1X7Y - chains A and B; structure by X-ray diffraction, 1.57 A resolution.

[Chain A]
Name: 2-oxoisovalerate dehydrogenase alpha subunit
Organism: Homo sapiens
Notes: EC 1.2.4.4
Reference sequence: P12694 (ODBA_HUMAN); residues 1-400 here correspond to UniProt positions 46-445 (UniProt number = residue number + 45)
Amino-acid sequence (400 residues; each row starts with the number of its first residue):
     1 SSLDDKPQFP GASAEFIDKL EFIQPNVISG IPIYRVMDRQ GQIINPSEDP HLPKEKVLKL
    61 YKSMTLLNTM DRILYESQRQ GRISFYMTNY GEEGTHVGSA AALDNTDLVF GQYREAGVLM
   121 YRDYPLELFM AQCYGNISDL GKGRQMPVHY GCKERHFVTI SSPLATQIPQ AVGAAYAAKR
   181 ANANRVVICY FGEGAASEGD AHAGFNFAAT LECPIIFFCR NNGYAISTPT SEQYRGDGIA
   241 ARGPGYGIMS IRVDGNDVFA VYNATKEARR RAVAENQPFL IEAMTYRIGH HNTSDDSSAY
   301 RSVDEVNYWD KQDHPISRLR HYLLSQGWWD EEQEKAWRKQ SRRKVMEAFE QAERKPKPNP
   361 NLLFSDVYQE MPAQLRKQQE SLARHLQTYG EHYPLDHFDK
Disordered / not traced: 1-6, 288-312
Construct notes: engineered mutation Asn292 (Ser337 in P12694)
Bound ions: K+: Gln112, Ser161, Pro163, Thr166, Gln167; Mn2+: Glu193, Asn222, Tyr224 (together with thiamine diphosphate)
Small-molecule neighbours: thiamine diphosphate (TPP): Tyr113, Arg114, Ser162, Pro163, Leu164, Gly192, Glu193, Gly194, Ala195, Glu198, Arg220, Asn222, Tyr224, Ala225, Ile226
Curated features (UniProtKB/Swiss-Prot):
  - binding site (thiamine diphosphate): Tyr113, Arg114, Ser162, Gly194, Ala195, Arg220, His291
  - binding site (K(+)): Ser161, Pro163, Thr166, Gln167
  - binding site (Mg(2+)): Glu193, Asn222, Tyr224
  - modified residue: Thr293 (Phosphothreonine), Ser294 (Phosphoserine), Ser302 (Phosphoserine), Lys311 (N6-acetyllysine), Lys335 (N6-succinyllysine)
From the paper describing this entry:
  - post-translational modification sites: Ser302 (citing earlier work)
  - mutagenesis - S302A: unchanged catalytic activity on KIV

[Chain B]
Name: 2-oxoisovalerate dehydrogenase beta subunit
Organism: Homo sapiens
Notes: EC 1.2.4.4
Reference sequence: P21953 (ODBB_HUMAN); residues 1-342 here correspond to UniProt positions 51-392 (UniProt number = residue number + 50)
Amino-acid sequence (342 residues; row label = number of the first residue in the row):
     1 VAHFTFQPDP EPREYGQTQK MNLFQSVTSA LDNSLAKDPT AVIFGEDVAF GGVFRCTVGL
    61 RDKYGKDRVF NTPLCEQGIV GFGIGIAVTG ATAIAEIQFA DYIFPAFDQI VNEAAKYRYR
   121 SGDLFNCGSL TIRSPWGCVG HGALYHSQSP EAFFAHCPGI KVVIPRSPFQ AKGLLLSCIE
   181 DKNPCIFFEP KILYRAAAEE VPIEPYNIPL SQAEVIQEGS DVTLVAWGTQ VHVIREVASM
   241 AKEKLGVSCE VIDLRTIIPW DVDTICKSVI KTGRLLISHE APLTGGFASE ISSTVQEECF
   301 LNLEAPISRV CGYDTPFPHI FEPFYIPDKW KCYDALRKMI NY
Disordered / not traced: 1-13
Bound ions: K+: Gly128, Leu130, Thr131, Cys178, Asp181, Asn183
Small-molecule neighbours: thiamine diphosphate (TPP): Glu46, Asp47, Leu74, Glu76, Gln98, Tyr102
Curated features (UniProtKB/Swiss-Prot):
  - binding site (thiamine diphosphate): Tyr102
  - binding site (K(+)): Gly128, Leu130, Thr131, Cys178, Asp181, Asn183
  - modified residue (N6-acetyllysine): Lys182, Lys191

[Chain A / chain B interface]
Residue-residue contacts (89; chain A residue first):
  Phe110(A) - Tyr117(B)
  Leu140(A) - Ser121(B)
  Leu140(A) - Gly122(B)
  Gly141(A) - Ser121(B)
  Gly141(A) - Gly122(B)
  Lys142(A) - Gly122(B)
  Arg144(A) - Tyr119(B)  hydrogen bond (side chain-backbone)
  Arg144(A) - Gly122(B)
  Gln145(A) - Arg120(B)  hydrogen bond (side chain-backbone)
  Gly151(A) - Leu124(B)
  Cys152(A) - Phe125(B)
  Lys153(A) - Leu124(B)
  Lys153(A) - Phe125(B)
  Phe157(A) - Phe125(B)
  Val158(A) - Tyr117(B)
  Val158(A) - Phe125(B)  hydrophobic
  Thr159(A) - Arg120(B)
  Thr159(A) - Ser121(B)
  Thr159(A) - Phe125(B)
  Ser161(A) - Glu113(B)  hydrogen bond
  Ser161(A) - Arg120(B)
  Pro163(A) - Asn112(B)
  Pro163(A) - Glu113(B)
  Thr166(A) - Asp108(B)
  Thr166(A) - Gln109(B)  hydrogen bond (backbone-side chain)
  Thr166(A) - Glu113(B)  hydrogen bond
  Pro169(A) - Gly81(B)
  Pro169(A) - Phe82(B)
  Pro169(A) - Gln109(B)
  Gln170(A) - Gly81(B)
  Gln170(A) - Ile84(B)
  Gln170(A) - Gly85(B)
  Gln170(A) - Gln109(B)  hydrogen bond
  Gln170(A) - Glu113(B)  hydrogen bond
  Gln170(A) - Tyr117(B)  hydrogen bond
  Val172(A) - Phe82(B)
  Gly173(A) - Phe82(B)
  Gly173(A) - Gly85(B)
  Gly173(A) - Ile86(B)
  Ala174(A) - Gly85(B)
  Ala174(A) - Ile86(B)
  Ala174(A) - Thr89(B)
  Tyr176(A) - Asp67(B)  hydrogen bond (side chain-backbone)
  Tyr176(A) - Phe70(B)
  Tyr176(A) - Phe82(B)  hydrophobic
  Ala177(A) - Thr89(B)
  Arg180(A) - Pro39(B)  hydrogen bond (side chain-backbone)
  Arg180(A) - Thr40(B)
  Arg180(A) - Val42(B)
  Arg180(A) - Asp67(B)  salt bridge
  Arg180(A) - Arg68(B)
  Gly199(A) - Gln77(B)
  Asp200(A) - Gln77(B)  hydrogen bond
  Asp200(A) - Gln109(B)  hydrogen bond
  Ala203(A) - Cys75(B)  hydrophobic
  Ala203(A) - Gly78(B)
  Asn206(A) - Pro73(B)
  Phe207(A) - Thr72(B)
  Phe207(A) - Pro73(B)
  Phe207(A) - Cys75(B)
  Phe207(A) - Gly78(B)
  Phe207(A) - Ile79(B)
  Phe207(A) - Phe82(B)  hydrophobic
  Thr210(A) - Pro73(B)
  Leu211(A) - Phe70(B)  hydrophobic
  Leu211(A) - Asn71(B)
  Leu211(A) - Phe82(B)  hydrophobic
  Leu363(A) - Tyr119(B)  hydrogen bond (backbone-side chain)
  Ser365(A) - Tyr119(B)
  Asp366(A) - Arg118(B)
  Asp366(A) - Tyr119(B)  hydrogen bond (backbone-backbone)
  Asp366(A) - Gly122(B)
  Asp366(A) - Asp123(B)
  Val367(A) - Tyr119(B)  hydrophobic
  Val367(A) - Pro158(B)  hydrophobic
  Val367(A) - Gly159(B)
  Tyr368(A) - Gly159(B)  hydrogen bond (side chain-backbone)
  Tyr368(A) - Ile160(B)  hydrogen bond (side chain-backbone)
  Tyr368(A) - Lys161(B)
  Tyr368(A) - Asn183(B)
  Tyr368(A) - Ile258(B)
  Gln369(A) - Arg118(B)
  Gln369(A) - Lys182(B)
  Gln369(A) - Asn183(B)  hydrogen bond (backbone-side chain)
  Glu370(A) - Lys161(B)  salt bridge
  Glu370(A) - Asn183(B)  hydrogen bond
  Pro372(A) - Pro259(B)  hydrophobic
  Gln374(A) - Val262(B)
  Lys377(A) - Glu298(B)  salt bridge
Also at the interface, not in a pair above, chain A (41 interface residues in all): Leu362
Also at the interface, not in a pair above, chain B (46 interface residues in all): Val88, Ala115, Cys157, Asp181

[Overview]
Chain A and chain B form an interface of 41 and 46 residues respectively; the contacts include 18 hydrogen
bonds and 3 salt bridges. Polar pairs include Arg180(A)-Asp67(B), Glu370(A)-Lys161(B) and Lys377(A)-Glu298(B).
From the paper: S302A of chain A leaves catalytic activity on KIV unchanged; a modification site at Ser302(A).
Here chain A is 2-oxoisovalerate dehydrogenase alpha subunit and chain B is 2-oxoisovalerate dehydrogenase
beta subunit, both from Homo sapiens. Entry 1X7Y (Crystal structure of the human mitochondrial branched-chain
alpha-ketoacid dehydrogenase) was determined by X-ray diffraction together with 1U5B, 1X7W, 1X7X, 1X7Z and
1X80 from the same study.
